Entry 9BTY (X-ray diffraction, 2.85 A resolution); this record covers chains C and D of the 8 polymer chains in the assembly.

Chain C:
Protein: Major histocompatibility complex class I-related gene protein
Organism: Homo sapiens
Reference sequence: Q95460 (HMR1_HUMAN); residues 1-270 here correspond to UniProt positions 23-292 (UniProt number = residue number + 22)
Chain sequence (271 residues; numbered 0 to 270; the number before each row is that of its first residue; numbering starts at 0):
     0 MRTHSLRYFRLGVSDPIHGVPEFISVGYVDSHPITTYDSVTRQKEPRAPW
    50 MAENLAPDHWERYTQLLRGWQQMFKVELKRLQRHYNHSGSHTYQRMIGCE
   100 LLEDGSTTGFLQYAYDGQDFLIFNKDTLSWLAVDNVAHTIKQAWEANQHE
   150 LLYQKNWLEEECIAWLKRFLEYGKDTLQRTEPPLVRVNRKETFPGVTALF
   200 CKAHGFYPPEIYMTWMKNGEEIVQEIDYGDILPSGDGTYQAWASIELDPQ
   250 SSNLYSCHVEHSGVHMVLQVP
Not modelled in the structure: 247-251
Disulfide bonds: C98-C161, C200-C256
Covalently attached groups: 3,4-dimethoxybenzaldehyde (XIK) linked to K43
Construct notes: initiating methionine (0); conflict S261 (Cys283 in Q95460)
Ligand contacts: 3,4-dimethoxybenzaldehyde (XIK): Y7, R9, S24, V25, Y62, L66, W69, R94, I96
UniProt features mapped onto this chain:
  - binding site (5-(2-oxoethylideneamino)-6-(D-ribitylamino)uracil): R9, S24, K43, R94, Y152, Q153
  - binding site (5-(2-oxopropylideneamino)-6-(D-ribitylamino)uracil): R9, S24, K43, R94, Y152, Q153
  - binding site (7-hydroxy-6-methyl-8-(1-D-ribityl)lumazine): R9, S24, K43, R94, Y152, Q153
  - binding site (8-(9H-purin-6-yl)-2-oxa-8-azabicyclo[3.3.1]nona-3,6-diene-4,6-dicarbaldehyde): R9, K43, H58, R94
  - binding site (2-amino-4-oxopteridine-6-carbaldehyde): K43
  - binding site (pyridoxal): K43
  - glycosylation: N85 (N-linked (GlcNAc...) asparagine)
From the paper describing this entry:
  - binding site for 3,4-dimethoxybenzaldehyde: Y7, R9, S24, K43, Y62, W69, R94

Chain D:
Protein: Human TCR TRAV1-2_ALPHA
Organism: Homo sapiens
Chain sequence (204 residues; each row starts with the number of its first residue; numbering starts at 0):
     0 MGQNIDQPTEMTATEGAIVQINCTYQTSGFNGLFWYQQHAGEAPTFLSYN
    50 VLDGLEEKGRFSSFLSRSKGYSYLLLKELQMKDSASYLCAVKDSNYQLIW
   100 GAGTKLIIKPDIQNPDPAVYQLRDSKSSDKSVCLFTDFDSQTNVSQSKDS
   150 DVYITDKCVLDMRSMDFKSNSAVAWSNKSDFACANAFNNSIIPEDTFFPS
   200 PESS
Not modelled in the structure: 0, 124-129, 178-180, 199-203
Disulfide bonds: C22-C88, C132-C182

Chain C / chain D interface:
Contacting residue pairs (26; chain C residue first):
  R61(C) - N94(D)  hydrogen bond (side chain-backbone)
  R61(C) - Y95(D)
  R61(C) - Q96(D)
  Y62(C) - S93(D)  hydrogen bond (side chain-backbone)
  Y62(C) - N94(D)  hydrogen bond
  L65(C) - Y95(D)  hydrophobic
  H148(C) - Y48(D)
  H148(C) - E55(D)  salt bridge
  L151(C) - V50(D)  hydrophobic
  L151(C) - L51(D)  hydrophobic
  Y152(C) - N30(D)
  Y152(C) - Y48(D)
  Y152(C) - V50(D)
  Y152(C) - Y95(D)  hydrogen bond
  N155(C) - F29(D)  hydrogen bond (side chain-backbone)
  N155(C) - V50(D)
  N155(C) - L51(D)
  N155(C) - R66(D)  hydrogen bond
  W156(C) - N30(D)
  W156(C) - Y95(D)  hydrogen bond
  E160(C) - G28(D)
  E160(C) - F29(D)  hydrogen bond (side chain-backbone)
  E160(C) - N30(D)
  E160(C) - S93(D)
  W164(C) - S93(D)
  W164(C) - N94(D)
Interface residues without a listed pair, chain C (13 interface residues in all): H58, K154, E159

Overview:
13 residues of chain C and 12 residues of chain D are in contact; the contacts include 8 hydrogen bonds and 1
salt bridge. Polar pairs include H148(C)-E55(D), R61(C)-N94(D) and Y62(C)-S93(D). 3,4-dimethoxybenzaldehyde is
covalently linked to K43(C). From the paper: a binding site for 3,4-dimethoxybenzaldehyde at Y7(C), R9(C) and
S24(C) among others.
Chain C is Major histocompatibility complex class I-related gene protein and chain D is Human TCR
TRAV1-2_ALPHA, both from Homo sapiens; the structure, Structure of human MAIT A-F7 TCR in complex with human
MR1-veratraldehyde, was determined by X-ray diffraction, deposited together with 9BTX, 9BTZ and 9BU0.
